Entry 8IJB (electron microscopy, 3.23 A resolution); this record covers chains B and S of the 5 polymer chains in the assembly.

[Chain B]
Molecule: Guanine nucleotide-binding protein G(I)/G(S)/G(T) subunit beta-1
From: Homo sapiens
UniProtKB: P62873 (GBB1_HUMAN); residues 4-340 here = UniProt positions 4-340
Sequence (337 residues; numbered 4 to 340; the number before each row is that of its first residue):
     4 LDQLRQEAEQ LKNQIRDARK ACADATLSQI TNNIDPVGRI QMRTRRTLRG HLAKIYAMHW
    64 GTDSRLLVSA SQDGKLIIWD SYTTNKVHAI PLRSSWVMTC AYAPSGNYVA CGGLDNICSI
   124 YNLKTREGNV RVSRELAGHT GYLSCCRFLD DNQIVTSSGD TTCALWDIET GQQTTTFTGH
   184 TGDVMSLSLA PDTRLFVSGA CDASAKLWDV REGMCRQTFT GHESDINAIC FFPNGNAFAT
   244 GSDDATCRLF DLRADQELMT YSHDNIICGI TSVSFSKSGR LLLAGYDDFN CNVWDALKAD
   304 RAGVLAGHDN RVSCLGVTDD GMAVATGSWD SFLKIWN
UniProt features mapped onto this chain:
  - modified residue: His-266 (Phosphohistidine)
  - natural variant: Leu-30 (L30F: In MRD42; uncertain significance), Arg-52 (R52G: In MRD42), Gly-64 (G64V: In MRD42), Asp-76 (D76E: In MRD42; D76G: In MRD42), Gly-77 (G77S: In MRD42), Lys-78 (K78R: In MRD42), Ile-80 (I80N: In MRD42; I80T: In MRD42), His-91 (H91R: In MRD42; uncertain significance), Ala-92 (A92T: In MRD42), Pro-94 (P94S: In MRD42), Leu-95 (L95P: In MRD42), Arg-96 (R96L: In MRD42), 5 further natural variant entries in UniProt

[Chain S]
Molecule: scFv16
From: Homo sapiens
Notes: antibody fragment or engineered binder
Sequence (248 residues; numbered 1 to 235 plus 15 insertion-coded residues; 2 numbers in that range are skipped by the numbering (no residue carries them; nothing is unmodelled there); the number before each row is that of its first residue; a row labelled like 121A-121O holds insertion residues (121A, then the next letters in order)):
     1 DVQLVESGGG LVQPGGSRKL SCSASGFAFS SFGMHWVRQA PEKGLEWVAY ISSGSGTIYY
    61 ADTVKGRFTI SRDDPKNTLF LQMTSLRSED TAMYYCVRSI YYYGSSPFDF WGQGTTLTVS
   121 S
121A-121O GGGGSGGGGSGGGGS
   124 SDIVMTQATS SVPVTPGESV SISCRSSKSL LHSNGNTYLY WFLQRPGQSP QLLIYRMSNL
   184 ASGVPDRFSG SGSGTAFTLT ISRLEAEDVG VYYCMQHLEY PLTFGAGTKL EL
Disordered / not traced: 121A-121O
Disulfides: Cys-22/Cys-96, Cys-147/Cys-217

[Chain B / chain S interface]
Residue-residue contacts (12):
  Arg-68(B) / Tyr-103(S)
  Leu-69(B) / Tyr-103(S)  hydrophobic
  Val-90(B) / Tyr-102(S)  hydrophobic
  Arg-129(B) / Val-2(S)
  Arg-129(B) / Arg-98(S)  hydrogen bond (backbone-side chain)
  Arg-129(B) / Phe-110(S)
  Glu-130(B) / Gly-26(S)
  Glu-130(B) / Phe-27(S)
  Glu-130(B) / Ala-28(S)  hydrogen bond (backbone-backbone)
  Glu-130(B) / Phe-32(S)
  Gly-131(B) / Ser-31(S)
  Gly-131(B) / Phe-32(S)
Interface residues without a listed pair, chain B (7 interface residues in all): His-91

[Overview]
Chain B and chain S form an interface of 7 and 10 residues respectively, with 2 hydrogen bonds. Among the
polar pairs are Arg-129(B)/Arg-98(S) and Glu-130(B)/Ala-28(S).
Here chain B is Guanine nucleotide-binding protein G(I)/G(S)/G(T) subunit beta-1 and chain S is scFv16, both
from Homo sapiens. Entry 8IJB (Cryo-EM structure of human HCAR2-Gi complex with acipimox) was determined by
electron microscopy together with 8IJ3, 8IJA and 8IJD from the same study.
